3HY3 - chain A; structure by X-ray diffraction, 1.80 A resolution.

== Chain A ==
Molecule: 5-formyltetrahydrofolate cyclo-ligase
Source organism: Homo sapiens
Notes: EC 6.3.3.2
UniProtKB: P49914 (MTHFS_HUMAN); residue numbers follow UniProt; this construct covers 1-203
Amino-acid sequence (203 residues; row label = number of the first residue in the row):
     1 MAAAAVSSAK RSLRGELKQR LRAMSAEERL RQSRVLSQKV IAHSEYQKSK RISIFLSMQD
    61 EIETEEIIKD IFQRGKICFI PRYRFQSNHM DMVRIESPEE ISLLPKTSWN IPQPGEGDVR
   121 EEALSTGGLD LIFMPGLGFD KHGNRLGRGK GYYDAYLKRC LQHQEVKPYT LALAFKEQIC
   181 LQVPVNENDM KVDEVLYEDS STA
Disordered / not traced: 187-188, 199-203
Swiss-Prot annotation at these positions:
  - binding site (ATP): K10 to R14, R145 to Y153
  - binding site (substrate): L56, E61, R148 to Y152
  - binding site (Mg(2+)): D154, D189
  - modified residue: A2 (N-acetylalanine)
From the paper describing this entry:
  - conformationally variable residues (side-chain flip): Y83, F85, Y152
  - contacts within the chain: Y83-N88 (hydrogen bond)
  - mutagenesis - K10A, R14A, F55A, F85A, M90A, W109A (over 60%), R145A, R148A, Y152A (over 75%): decreased catalytic activity
  - mutagenesis - E61A, Y153A, D154A: abolished catalytic activity
  - mutagenesis - M58A, Y83A, K150A: unchanged catalytic activity
  - specificity-determining residues: Y83 (proposed by the authors, not directly observed)

== Overview ==
Curated annotation (UniProt) lists 14 ATP-binding residues, 7 substrate-binding residues and Mg2+-binding
residues D154 and D189. The paper reports that K10A, R14A and F55A, among others, reduce catalytic activity;
the specificity determinant Y83; 15 substitutions were tested in all.
Chain A is 5-formyltetrahydrofolate cyclo-ligase (Homo sapiens); the structure, Structure of human MTHFS with
10-formyltetrahydrofolate, was determined by X-ray diffraction together with 3HXT, 3HY4 and 3HY6 from the same
study.
